PDB entry 5UKB | X-ray diffraction, 5.47 A resolution (low resolution: residue-level contacts below are approximate; hydrogen-bond / salt-bridge calls are withheld) | chains b and B of the 11 polymer chains in the assembly

== Chain b ==
Protein: Anti-vesicular stomatitis virus N VHH
From: Vicugna pacos
UniProtKB: A0A192B6J5 (A0A192B6J5_VICPA); numbering as in UniProt (aligned over 3-124)
Chain sequence (138 residues; each row starts with the number of its first residue):
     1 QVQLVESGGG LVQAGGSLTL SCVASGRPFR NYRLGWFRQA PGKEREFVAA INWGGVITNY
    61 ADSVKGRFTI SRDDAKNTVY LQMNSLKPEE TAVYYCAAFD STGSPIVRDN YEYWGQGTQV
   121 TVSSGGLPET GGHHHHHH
Not modelled in the structure: 123-138
Disulfide bonds: Cys-22/Cys-96
Differences from the reference sequence: expression tag (1-2, 125-138)

== Chain B ==
Protein: Nucleocapsid
From: Vesicular stomatitis Indiana virus
UniProtKB: A6H4P1 (A6H4P1_9RHAB); numbering as in UniProt (aligned over 2-422)
Chain sequence (423 residues; row label = number of the first residue in the row; numbering starts at 0):
     0 MASVTVKRII DNTVIVPKLP ANEDPVEYPA DYFRKSKEIP LYINTTKSLS DLRGYVYQGL
    60 KSGNVSIIHV NSYLYGALKD IRGKLDKDWS SFGINIGKAG DTIGIFDLVS LKALDGVLPD
   120 GVSDASRTSA DDKWLPLYLL GLYRVGRTQM PEYRKKLMDG LTNQCKMINE QFEPLVPEGR
   180 DIFDVWGNDS NYTKIVAAVD MFFHMFKKHE CASFRYGTIV SRFKDCAALA TFGHLCKITG
   240 MSTEDVTTWI LNREVADEMV QMMLPGQEID KADSYMPYLI DFGLSSKSPY SSVKNPAFHF
   300 WGQLTALLLR STRARNARQP DDIEYTSLTT AGLLYAYAVG SSADLAQQFC VGDNKYTPDD
   360 STGGLTTNAP PQGRDVVEWL GWFEDQNRKP TPDMMQYAKR AVMSLQGLRE KTIGKYAKSE
   420 FDK
Not modelled in the structure: 0-1, 115-116
Differences from the reference sequence: expression tag (0-1)

== How chain b and chain B interact ==
Residue-residue contacts (30):
  Arg-27(b) / Arg-81(B)
  Phe-29(b) / Asp-106(B)
  Arg-30(b) / Asp-106(B)
  Asn-31(b) / Tyr-74(B)
  Asn-31(b) / Lys-78(B)
  Asn-31(b) / Leu-110(B)
  Arg-33(b) / Thr-44(B)
  Asn-52(b) / Ala-112(B)
  Trp-53(b) / Ser-109(B)
  Trp-53(b) / Leu-110(B)
  Trp-53(b) / Lys-111(B)
  Gly-54(b) / Leu-110(B)
  Gly-54(b) / Lys-111(B)
  Gly-54(b) / Ala-112(B)
  Val-56(b) / Asp-114(B)
  Ile-57(b) / Ala-112(B)
  Ile-57(b) / Asp-114(B)
  Asp-74(b) / Lys-111(B)
  Asp-100(b) / Lys-78(B)
  Ser-101(b) / Thr-44(B)
  Ser-101(b) / Tyr-74(B)
  Ser-101(b) / Lys-78(B)
  Thr-102(b) / Ile-42(B)
  Thr-102(b) / Asn-43(B)
  Thr-102(b) / Thr-44(B)
  Thr-102(b) / Tyr-74(B)
  Thr-102(b) / Leu-110(B)
  Thr-102(b) / Ala-112(B)
  Gly-103(b) / Thr-44(B)
  Ser-104(b) / Thr-44(B)
Interface residues without a listed pair, chain B (14 interface residues in all): Asp-79, Leu-113

== Summary ==
Chain b and chain B form an interface of 16 and 14 residues respectively.
Chain b is Anti-vesicular stomatitis virus N VHH (Vicugna pacos) and chain B is Nucleocapsid (Vesicular
stomatitis Indiana virus); the structure, Vsv N protein in complex with inhibitory nanobody 1004, was
determined by X-ray diffraction together with 5UK4 from the same study.
